Entry 2NRU (X-ray diffraction, 2.00 A resolution); this record covers chain A.

[Chain A]
Name: Interleukin-1 receptor-associated kinase 4
Source organism: Homo sapiens
Notes: EC 2.7.11.1; fragment: Protein kinase
Reference sequence: Q9NWZ3 (IRAK4_HUMAN); numbering as in UniProt (aligned over 154-460)
Chain sequence (307 residues; each row starts with the number of its first residue):
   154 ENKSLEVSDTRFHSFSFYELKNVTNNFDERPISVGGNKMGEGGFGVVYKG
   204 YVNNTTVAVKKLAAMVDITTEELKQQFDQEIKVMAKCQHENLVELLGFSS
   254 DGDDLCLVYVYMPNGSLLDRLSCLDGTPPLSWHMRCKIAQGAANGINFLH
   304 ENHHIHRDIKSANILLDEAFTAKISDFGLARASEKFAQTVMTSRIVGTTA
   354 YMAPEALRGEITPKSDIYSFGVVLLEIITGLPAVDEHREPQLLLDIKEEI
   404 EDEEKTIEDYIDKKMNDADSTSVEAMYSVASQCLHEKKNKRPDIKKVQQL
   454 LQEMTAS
Unresolved in the structure: 154-163, 459-460
Differences from the reference sequence: modified residue (345-346)
Modified positions: T345 (phosphothreonine; TPO); S346 (phosphoserine; SEP)
Curated features (UniProtKB/Swiss-Prot):
  - active site: D311 (Proton acceptor)
  - binding site (ATP): M192 to V200, K213, K313 to N316, D329
  - modified residue: T342 (Phosphothreonine), T345 (Phosphothreonine), S346 (Phosphoserine)
  - natural variant: G298 (G298D: In IMD67)
  - mutagenesis: K213 (K213A: Loss of kinase activity)
Residues lining bound ligands: T12 (1-(3-hydroxypropyl)-2-[(3-nitrobenzoyl)amino]-1H-benzimidazol-5-yl pivalate): M192, G193, V200, A211, K213, V246, Y262, V263, Y264, M265, P266, N267, G268, S269, D272, R273, T280, L318, S328

[Summary]
Chain A binds compound T12. UniProt lists active-site residue D311, 15 ATP-binding residues and one
mutagenesis site.
Chain A is Interleukin-1 receptor-associated kinase 4 (Homo sapiens); the structure, Crystal structure of
IRAK-4, was determined by X-ray diffraction, deposited together with 2NRY.
